PDB entry 8VWS | electron microscopy, 3.10 A resolution | chains D and I of the 10 polymer chains in the assembly

[Chain D]
Protein: Histone H2B type 1-C/E/F/G/I
Source organism: Homo sapiens
UniProtKB: P62807 (H2B1C_HUMAN); residues 1-125 here correspond to UniProt positions 2-126 (UniProt number = residue number + 1)
Chain sequence (125 residues; numbered 1 to 125; the number before each row is that of its first residue):
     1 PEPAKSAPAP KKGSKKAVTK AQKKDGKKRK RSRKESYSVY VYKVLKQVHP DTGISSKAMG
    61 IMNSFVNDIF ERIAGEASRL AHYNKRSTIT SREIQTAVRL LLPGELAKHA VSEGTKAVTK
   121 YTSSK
Unresolved in the structure: 1-31, 125
Swiss-Prot annotation at these positions:
  - modified residue: Pro1 (N-acetylproline), Glu2 (ADP-ribosyl glutamic acid), Lys5 (N6-(2-hydroxyisobutyryl)lysine), Ser6 (ADP-ribosylserine), Lys11 (N6-(beta-hydroxybutyryl)lysine), Lys12 (N6-(2-hydroxyisobutyryl)lysine), Ser14 (Phosphoserine), Lys15 (N6-acetyllysine), Lys16 (N6-(beta-hydroxybutyryl)lysine), Lys20 (N6-(2-hydroxyisobutyryl)lysine), Lys23 (N6-(2-hydroxyisobutyryl)lysine), Lys24 (N6-(2-hydroxyisobutyryl)lysine), Lys34 (N6-(2-hydroxyisobutyryl)lysine), Glu35 (PolyADP-ribosyl glutamic acid), Ser36 (Phosphoserine), Lys43 (N6-(2-hydroxyisobutyryl)lysine), Lys46 (N6-(2-hydroxyisobutyryl)lysine), Lys57 (N6,N6-dimethyllysine), Arg79 (Dimethylated arginine), Lys85 (N6,N6,N6-trimethyllysine) and 6 more in UniProt
  - glycosylation: Ser112 (O-linked (GlcNAc) serine)
  - cross-link (Glycyl lysine isopeptide (Lys-Gly)): Lys5 (interchain with G-Cter in SUMO2), Lys20 (interchain with G-Cter in SUMO2), Lys34 (interchain with G-Cter in ubiquitin), Lys120 (interchain with G-Cter in ubiquitin)

[Chain I]
Molecule: 601 I strand (non-damaged strand)
Sequence (147 nucleotides; each row starts with the number of its first residue):
     1 ATCGAGAATC CCGGTGCCGA GGCCGCTCAA TTGGTCGTAG ACAGCTCTAG CACCGCTTAA
    61 ACGCACGTAC GCGCTGTCCC CCGCGTTTTA ACCGCCAAGG GGATTACTCC CTAGTCTCCA
   121 GGCACGTGTC AGATCTATAC ATCCGAT

[How chain D and chain I interact]
Residue-residue contacts - 13 pairs, chain D then chain I:
  Ser32(D) - DT104(I)  phosphate contact
  Arg33(D) - DT27(I)  hydrogen bond to the base
  Tyr42(D) - DG21(I)  hydrogen bond to the phosphate
  Tyr42(D) - DG22(I)  phosphate contact
  Gly53(D) - DG21(I)  phosphate contact
  Ile54(D) - DA20(I)  sugar contact
  Ile54(D) - DG21(I)  phosphate contact
  Ser55(D) - DA20(I)  phosphate contact
  Ser56(D) - DA20(I)  hydrogen bond to the phosphate
  Arg86(D) - DG40(I)  phosphate contact
  Arg86(D) - DA41(I)  salt bridge to the phosphate
  Ser87(D) - DG40(I)  hydrogen bond to the phosphate
  Thr88(D) - DG40(I)  phosphate contact
Other interface residues (no listed pair), chain D (11 interface residues in all): Lys85
Other interface residues (no listed pair), chain I (8 interface residues in all): DC28

[Overview]
11 residues of chain D and 8 residues of chain I are in contact, with 4 hydrogen bonds and 1 salt bridge.
Polar contacts include Arg33(D)-DT27(I), Tyr42(D)-DG21(I) and Ser56(D)-DA20(I).
Here chain D is Histone H2B type 1-C/E/F/G/I (Homo sapiens) and chain I is 601 I strand (non-damaged strand).
Entry 8VWS (Nucleosome containing 8oxoG at SHL-6) was determined by electron microscopy, deposited together
with 8VWT, 8VWU and 8VWV.
